5J2F - chains A and P of the 4 polymer chains in the assembly; structure by X-ray diffraction, 2.10 A resolution.

# Chain A
Name: DNA polymerase beta
Organism: Homo sapiens
Notes: EC 2.7.7.7, 4.2.99.-
UniProt: P06746 (DPOLB_HUMAN); residue numbers follow UniProt; this construct covers 1-335
Chain sequence (335 residues; row label = number of the first residue in the row):
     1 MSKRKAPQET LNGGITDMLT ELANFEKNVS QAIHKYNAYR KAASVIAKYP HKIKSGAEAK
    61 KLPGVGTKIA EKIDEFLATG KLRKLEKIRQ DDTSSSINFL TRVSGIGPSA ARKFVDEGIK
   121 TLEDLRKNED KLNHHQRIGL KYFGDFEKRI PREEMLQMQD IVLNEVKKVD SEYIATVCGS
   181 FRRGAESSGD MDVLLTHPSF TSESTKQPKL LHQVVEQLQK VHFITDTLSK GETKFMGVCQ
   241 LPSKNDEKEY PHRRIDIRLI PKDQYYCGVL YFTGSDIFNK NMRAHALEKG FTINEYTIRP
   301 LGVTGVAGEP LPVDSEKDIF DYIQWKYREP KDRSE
Unresolved in the structure: 1-9
Metal / ion sites: Na+ site 1: Lys-60, Leu-62, Val-65 (shared with 1 residue of chain D); Na+ site 2: Thr-101, Val-103, Ile-106 (shared with DG9(P) of chain P); Mg2+ site 1: Asp-190, Asp-192 (together with DUP); Mg2+ site 2: Asp-190, Asp-192, Asp-256 (together with DUP) (shared with DA10(P) of chain P)
Residues lining bound ligands: DUP (2'-deoxyuridine 5'-alpha,beta-imido-triphosphate): Gly-179, Ser-180, Arg-183, Ser-188, Gly-189, Asp-190, Asp-192, Asp-256, Tyr-271, Phe-272, Thr-273, Gly-274, Ser-275, Asp-276, Asn-279
UniProt features mapped onto this chain:
  - region: Arg-183 to Asp-192 (DNA-binding)
  - active site: Lys-72 (Nucleophile)
  - binding site (K(+)): Lys-60, Leu-62, Val-65, Thr-101, Val-103, Ile-106
  - binding site (Na(+)): Lys-60, Leu-62, Val-65, Thr-101, Val-103, Ile-106
  - binding site (dATP): Arg-149, Ser-180, Arg-183, Gly-189, Asp-190
  - binding site (dCTP): Arg-149, Ser-180, Arg-183, Gly-189, Asp-190
  - binding site (dGTP): Arg-149, Ser-180, Arg-183, Gly-189, Asp-190, Asp-192
  - binding site (dTTP): Arg-149, Ser-180, Arg-183, Gly-189, Asp-190
  - binding site (Mg(2+)): Asp-190, Asp-192, Asp-256
  - modified residue: Lys-72 (N6-acetyllysine), Arg-83 (Omega-N-methylarginine), Arg-152 (Omega-N-methylarginine)
  - cross-link (Glycyl lysine isopeptide (Lys-Gly)): Lys-41 (interchain with G-Cter in ubiquitin), Lys-61 (interchain with G-Cter in ubiquitin), Lys-81 (interchain with G-Cter in ubiquitin)
  - natural variant: Leu-22 (L22P: Found in a gastric cancer sample; uncertain significance), Tyr-39 (Y39C: Found in a gastric cancer sample; uncertain significance), Gly-118 (G118V: Decreased DNA-directed DNA polymerase activity), Arg-137 (R137Q: Decreased function in base-excision repair), Arg-149 (R149I: Decreased DNA-directed DNA polymerase activity), Asp-160 (D160N: Found in a gastric cancer sample; uncertain significance), Cys-239 (C239R: Found in a gastric cancer sample; uncertain significance), Lys-289 (K289M: Found in a colon cancer sample; uncertain significance), Asn-294 (N294D: Found in a gastric cancer sample; uncertain significance), Glu-295 (E295K: Found in a gastric cancer sample; uncertain significance)
  - mutagenesis: Phe-25 (F25W: No effect on 5'-dRP lyase activity. Decreased ssDNA binding), His-34 (H34G: Decreased 5'-dRP lyase activity. Decreased ssDNA binding), Lys-35 (K35A: Decreased 5'-dRP lyase activity. Decreased ssDNA binding. Loss of 5'-dRP lyase activity; when associated with A-68 and A-72. Decreased ssDNA binding; when associated with A-68 and A-72 ...), Tyr-39 (Y39F: No effect on 5'-dRP lyase activity; Y39Q: Abolishes DNA polymerase and 5'-dRP lyase activity), Lys-41 (K41R: Abolishes ubiquitination; when associated with R-61 and R-81), Lys-60 (K60A: Decreased 5'-dRP lyase activity. Decreased ssDNA binding), Lys-61 (K61R: Abolishes ubiquitination; when associated with R-41 and R-81), Lys-68 (K68A: No effect on 5'-dRP lyase activity. Decreased ssDNA binding. Loss of 5'-dRP lyase activity; when associated with A-35 and A-72. Decreased ssDNA binding; when associated with A-35 and A-72 ...), Glu-71 (E71Q: No effect on 5'-dRP lyase activity. No effect on structure shown by circular dichroism. No effect on ssDNA binding), Lys-72 (K72A: Severely reduced 5'-dRP lyase activity. Does not affect ssDNA binding. Loss of 5'-dRP lyase activity; when associated with A-35 and A-68. Decreased ssDNA binding ...), Glu-75 (E75A: Slightly decreased 5'-dRP lyase activity. Decreased ssDNA binding. No effect on structure shown by circular dichroism), Lys-81 (K81R: Abolishes ubiquitination; when associated with R-41 and R-61), 5 further mutagenesis entries in UniProt
What the authors report for this chain:
  - binding site for chloride ion: Arg-258, Tyr-271

# Chain P
Molecule: Primer Strand
Sequence (10 nucleotides; row label = number of the first residue in the row):
     1 GCTGATGCGA
Metal / ion sites: Na+: DG9 (shared with Thr-101(A), Val-103(A), Ile-106(A) of chain A); Mg2+: DA10 (together with DUP) (shared with Asp-190(A), Asp-192(A), Asp-256(A) of chain A)

# Chain A / chain P interface
Residue-residue contacts (16; chain A residue first):
  Val-103(A) / DG9(P)  phosphate contact
  Ser-104(A) / DG9(P)  phosphate contact
  Gly-105(A) / DC8(P)  phosphate contact
  Gly-105(A) / DG9(P)  hydrogen bond to the phosphate
  Ile-106(A) / DG9(P)  hydrogen bond to the phosphate
  Gly-107(A) / DC8(P)  hydrogen bond to the phosphate
  Gly-107(A) / DG9(P)  phosphate contact
  Pro-108(A) / DC8(P)  phosphate contact
  Ser-109(A) / DG7(P)  phosphate contact
  Ser-109(A) / DC8(P)  hydrogen bond to the phosphate
  Ala-110(A) / DC8(P)  hydrogen bond to the phosphate
  Asp-192(A) / DA10(P)  phosphate contact
  Lys-234(A) / DG9(P)  base contact
  Arg-254(A) / DA10(P)  salt bridge to the phosphate
  Asp-256(A) / DA10(P)  phosphate contact
  Tyr-271(A) / DA10(P)  base contact
Interface residues without a listed pair, chain A (18 interface residues in all): Thr-101, His-135, Asp-190, Met-236, Phe-272

# In short
18 residues of chain A and 4 residues of chain P are in contact, with 5 hydrogen bonds and 1 salt bridge.
Polar pairs include Gly-105(A)/DG9(P), Ile-106(A)/DG9(P) and Gly-107(A)/DC8(P). Chain A binds compound DUP.
The paper reports a binding site for chloride ion at Arg-258(A) and Tyr-271(A).
Here chain A is DNA polymerase beta (Homo sapiens) and chain P is Primer Strand. Entry 5J2F (Ternary complex
crystal structure of DNA polymerase Beta with G:A mismatch at the primer terminus) was determined by X-ray
diffraction, deposited together with 5J0O, 5J0P, 5J0Q, 5J0R, 5J0S, 5J0T and 16 further entries.
